PDB entry 5UCY | electron microscopy, 4.60 A resolution (low resolution: residue-level contacts below are approximate; hydrogen-bond / salt-bridge calls are withheld) | chains A and B

== Chain A ==
Name: Tubulin alpha chain
From: Tetrahymena thermophila
UniProtKB: P41351 (TBA_TETTH); residue numbers follow UniProt; this construct covers 1-441
Sequence (441 residues; row label = number of the first residue in the row):
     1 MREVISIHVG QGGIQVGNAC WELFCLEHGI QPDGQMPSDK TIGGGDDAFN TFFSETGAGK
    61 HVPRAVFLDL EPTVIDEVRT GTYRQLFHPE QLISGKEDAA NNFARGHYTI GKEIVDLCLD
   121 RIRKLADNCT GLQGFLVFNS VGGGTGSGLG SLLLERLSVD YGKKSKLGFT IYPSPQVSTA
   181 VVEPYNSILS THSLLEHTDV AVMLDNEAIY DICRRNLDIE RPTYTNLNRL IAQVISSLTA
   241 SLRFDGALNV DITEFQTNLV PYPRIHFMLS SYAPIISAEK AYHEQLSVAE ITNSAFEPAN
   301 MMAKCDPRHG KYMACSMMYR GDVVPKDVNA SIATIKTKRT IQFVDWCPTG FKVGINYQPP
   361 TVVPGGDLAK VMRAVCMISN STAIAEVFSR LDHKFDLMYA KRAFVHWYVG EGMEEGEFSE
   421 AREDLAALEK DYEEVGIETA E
Metal / ion sites: Mg2+: D69, E71
Ligand contacts:
  - GTP (guanosine-5'-triphosphate): V9, G10, Q11, G12, G13, Q15, D69, E71, D98, A99, A100, N101, S140, G142, G143, G144, T145, G146, I171, T179, N206, Y224, L227, N228
  - GTP: V9, G10, Q11, G12, G13, Q15, D69, L70, E71, D98, A99, A100, N101, S140, G142, G143, G144, T145, G146, I171, T179, N206, Y224, L227, N228

== Chain B ==
Name: Tubulin beta chain
From: Tetrahymena thermophila
UniProtKB: P41352 (TBB_TETTH); residues 1-429 here = UniProt positions 1-429
Sequence (429 residues; row label = number of the first residue in the row):
     1 MREIVHIQGG QCGNQIGAKF WEVISDEHGI DPTGTYHGDS DLQLERINVY YNEATGGRYV
    61 PRAILMDLEP GTMDSVRAGP FGQLFRPDNF VFGQTGAGNN WAKGHYTEGA ELIDSVLDVV
   121 RKEAEGCDCL QGFQITHSLG GGTGSGMGTL LISKVREEYP DRIMETFSVV PSPKVSDTVV
   181 EPYNATLSVH QLVENADECM VIDNEALYDI CFRTLKLTTP TYGDLNHLVS AAMSGVTCCL
   241 RFPGQLNSDL RKLAVNLIPF PRLHFFMIGF APLTSRGSQQ YRALTVPELT QQMFDAKNMM
   301 CAADPRHGRY LTASALFRGR MSTKEVDEQM LNVQNKNSSY FVEWIPNNIK SSICDIPPKG
   361 LKMAVTFVGN STAIQEMFKR VAEQFTAMFR RKAFLHWYTG EGMDEMEFTE AESNMNDLVS
   421 EYQQYQDAT
Ligand contacts:
  - GDP (guanosine-5'-diphosphate): G10, Q11, C12, G13, Q15, N99, S138, G142, T143, G144, S145, V169, V170, N204, L207, Y222, L225, N226
  - GTP (guanosine-5'-triphosphate): Q245, L246, K252
  - GTP: Q245, L246, K252

== Chain A / chain B interface ==
Residue-residue contacts (64):
  Q11(A) - G244(B)
  Q11(A) - Q245(B)
  Q11(A) - L246(B)
  Q11(A) - N247(B)
  E71(A) - K252(B)
  P72(A) - R2(B)
  T73(A) - R2(B)
  T73(A) - R46(B)
  V74(A) - N247(B)
  D76(A) - R46(B)
  K96(A) - M1(B)
  K96(A) - R2(B)
  E97(A) - R2(B)
  E97(A) - C129(B)
  D98(A) - D249(B)
  D98(A) - K252(B)
  A100(A) - R251(B)
  A100(A) - K252(B)
  N101(A) - K252(B)
  N101(A) - N256(B)
  R105(A) - R251(B)
  G143(A) - K252(B)
  G144(A) - K252(B)
  Q176(A) - L331(B)
  Q176(A) - N347(B)
  S178(A) - N347(B)
  T179(A) - L246(B)
  T179(A) - K350(B)
  T179(A) - S351(B)
  A180(A) - N256(B)
  A180(A) - N347(B)
  V181(A) - I345(B)
  V181(A) - P346(B)
  V181(A) - N347(B)
  V182(A) - N256(B)
  Y210(A) - T323(B)
  Y210(A) - K324(B)
  Y210(A) - D327(B)
  R221(A) - S322(B)
  R221(A) - E325(B)
  P222(A) - S322(B)
  P222(A) - T323(B)
  P222(A) - K324(B)
  T223(A) - Q245(B)
  T223(A) - T323(B)
  Y224(A) - Q245(B)
  K394(A) - P346(B)
  M398(A) - W344(B)
  M398(A) - P346(B)
  K401(A) - F260(B)
  K401(A) - W344(B)
  R402(A) - F260(B)
  A403(A) - F260(B)
  A403(A) - W344(B)
  F404(A) - V255(B)
  F404(A) - I258(B)
  F404(A) - P259(B)
  H406(A) - I258(B)
  H406(A) - P259(B)
  H406(A) - F260(B)
  H406(A) - P261(B)
  W407(A) - A254(B)
  W407(A) - V255(B)
  W407(A) - I258(B)
Interface residues without a listed pair, chain A (37 interface residues in all): E77, G142, V177, E220
Interface residues without a listed pair, chain B (38 interface residues in all): L130, Q131, R162, P243, L257, N348, I349, A428

== Overview ==
Chain A and chain B form an interface of 37 and 38 residues respectively. GTP is bound between chain A and
chain B. Ligands of chain B: GDP. The Mg2+ site is built by D69(A) and E71(A).
Here chain A is Tubulin alpha chain and chain B is Tubulin beta chain, both from Tetrahymena thermophila.
Entry 5UCY (Cryo-EM map of protofilament of microtubule doublet) was determined by electron microscopy (same
publication as 5UBQ).
